PDB entry 3PWN | X-ray diffraction, 1.60 A resolution | chains A and B of the 3 polymer chains in the assembly

# Chain A
Protein: HLA class I histocompatibility antigen, A-2 alpha chain
Organism: Homo sapiens
Reference sequence: P01892 (1A02_HUMAN); residues 1-275 here correspond to UniProt positions 25-299 (UniProt number = residue number + 24)
Chain sequence (275 residues; each row starts with the number of its first residue):
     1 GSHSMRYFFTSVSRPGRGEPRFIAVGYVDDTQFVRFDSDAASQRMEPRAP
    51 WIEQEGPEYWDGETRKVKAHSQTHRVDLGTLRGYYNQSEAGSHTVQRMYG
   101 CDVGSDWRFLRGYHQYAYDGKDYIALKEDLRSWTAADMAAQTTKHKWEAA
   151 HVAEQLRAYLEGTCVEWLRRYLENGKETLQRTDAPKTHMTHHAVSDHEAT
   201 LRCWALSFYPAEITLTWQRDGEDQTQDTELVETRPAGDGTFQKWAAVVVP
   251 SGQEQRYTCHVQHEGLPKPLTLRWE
Disulfides: Cys101-Cys164, Cys203-Cys259

# Chain B
Protein: Beta-2-microglobulin
Organism: Homo sapiens
Reference sequence: P61769 (B2MG_HUMAN); residues 1-99 here correspond to UniProt positions 21-119 (UniProt number = residue number + 20)
Chain sequence (100 residues; numbered 0 to 99; the number before each row is that of its first residue; numbering starts at 0):
     0 MIQRTPKIQVYSRHPAENGKSNFLNCYVSGFHPSDIEVDLLKNGERIEKV
    50 EHSDLSFSKDWSFYLLYYTEFTPTEKDEYACRVNHVTLSQPKIVKWDRDM
Differences from the reference sequence: initiating methionine (0)
UniProt features mapped onto this chain:
  - modified residue: Gln2 (Pyrrolidone carboxylic acid)
  - glycosylation: Ile1 (N-linked (Glc) (glycation) isoleucine), Lys19 (N-linked (Glc) (glycation) lysine), Lys41 (N-linked (Glc) (glycation) lysine), Lys48 (N-linked (Glc) (glycation) lysine), Lys58 (N-linked (Glc) (glycation) lysine), Lys91 (N-linked (Glc) (glycation) lysine), Lys94 (N-linked (Glc) (glycation) lysine)
Disulfides: Cys25-Cys80

# Interface between chain A and chain B
Pairs across the interface (56):
  Phe8(A) - Ser55(B)
  Phe8(A) - Phe56(B)
  Phe9(A) - Phe56(B)
  Thr10(A) - Phe56(B)
  Thr10(A) - Phe62(B)
  Val12(A) - Ser33(B)
  Ile23(A) - Leu54(B)
  Val25(A) - Asp53(B)
  Val25(A) - Leu54(B)
  Val25(A) - Ser55(B)
  Tyr27(A) - Ser55(B)
  Tyr27(A) - Tyr63(B)  hydrogen bond
  Gln32(A) - Asp53(B)  hydrogen bond
  Arg35(A) - Asp53(B)  salt bridge
  Arg48(A) - Asp53(B)  salt bridge
  His93(A) - Met0(B)
  Thr94(A) - Phe62(B)
  Gln96(A) - His31(B)  hydrogen bond
  Gln96(A) - Phe56(B)
  Gln96(A) - Trp60(B)  hydrogen bond (side chain-backbone)
  Gln96(A) - Phe62(B)
  Arg97(A) - Phe56(B)
  Gln115(A) - Trp60(B)
  Tyr116(A) - Trp60(B)
  Ala117(A) - Trp60(B)  hydrophobic
  Asp119(A) - Met0(B)
  Asp119(A) - Ile1(B)
  Asp119(A) - His31(B)
  Gly120(A) - Ile1(B)
  Gly120(A) - His31(B)
  Lys121(A) - Ile1(B)
  Asp122(A) - Trp60(B)  hydrogen bond
  Thr190(A) - Met99(B)  hydrogen bond (side chain-backbone)
  His192(A) - Asp98(B)  hydrogen bond (side chain-backbone)
  Arg202(A) - Met99(B)  hydrogen bond (side chain-backbone)
  Trp204(A) - Met99(B)  hydrogen bond (side chain-backbone)
  Val231(A) - Gln8(B)
  Glu232(A) - Gln8(B)  hydrogen bond (backbone-side chain)
  Glu232(A) - Ser28(B)
  Thr233(A) - Tyr26(B)
  Arg234(A) - Gln8(B)  hydrogen bond
  Arg234(A) - Tyr10(B)
  Arg234(A) - Tyr26(B)
  Pro235(A) - Tyr10(B)  hydrogen bond (backbone-side chain)
  Pro235(A) - Asn24(B)
  Pro235(A) - Tyr26(B)
  Pro235(A) - Leu65(B)  hydrophobic
  Ala236(A) - Arg12(B)  hydrogen bond (backbone-side chain)
  Ala236(A) - Asn24(B)  hydrogen bond (backbone-side chain)
  Gly237(A) - Arg12(B)  hydrogen bond (backbone-side chain)
  Asp238(A) - Arg12(B)
  Asp238(A) - His13(B)
  Gln242(A) - Tyr10(B)
  Gln242(A) - Ser11(B)
  Gln242(A) - Arg12(B)  hydrogen bond (side chain-backbone)
  Trp244(A) - Met99(B)  hydrophobic
Interface residues without a listed pair, chain A (36 interface residues in all): Met98
Interface residues without a listed pair, chain B (26 interface residues in all): Pro32, His51, Ser57, Asp59

# In short
Chain A and chain B form an interface of 36 and 26 residues respectively, with 16 hydrogen bonds and 2 salt
bridges. Polar pairs include Arg35(A)-Asp53(B), Arg48(A)-Asp53(B) and Tyr27(A)-Tyr63(B).
Chain A is HLA class I histocompatibility antigen, A-2 alpha chain and chain B is Beta-2-microglobulin, both
from Homo sapiens; the structure, Human Class I MHC HLA-A2 in complex with the HuD (G2L) peptide variant, was
determined by X-ray diffraction together with 3PWJ, 3PWL and 3PWP from the same study.
